PDB entry 6FR5 | X-ray diffraction, 1.37 A resolution | chains A and B

== Chain A ==
Molecule: TCR HA1.7 specific for FLU epitope PKYVKQNTLKLAT, alpha chain
Organism: Homo sapiens
Chain sequence (202 residues; numbered 1 to 203; 1 number in that range is skipped by the numbering (no residue carries it; nothing is unmodelled there); the number before each row is that of its first residue):
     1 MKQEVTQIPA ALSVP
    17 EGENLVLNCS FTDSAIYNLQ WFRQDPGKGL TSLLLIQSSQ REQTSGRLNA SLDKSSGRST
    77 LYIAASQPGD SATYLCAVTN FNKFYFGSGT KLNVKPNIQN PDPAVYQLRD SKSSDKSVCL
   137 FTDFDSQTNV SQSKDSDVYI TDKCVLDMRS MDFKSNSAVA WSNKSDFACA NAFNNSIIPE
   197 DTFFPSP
Cystine bridges: Cys-25/Cys-92, Cys-135/Cys-185

== Chain B ==
Molecule: TCR HA1.7 specific for FLU epitope PKYVKQNTLKLAT, beta chain
Organism: Homo sapiens
Chain sequence (244 residues; numbered 1 to 244; the number before each row is that of its first residue):
     1 MKAGVTQTPR YLIKTRGQQV TLSCSPISGH RSVSWYQQTP GQGLQFLFEY FSETQRNKGN
    61 FPGRFSGRQF SNSRSEMNVS TLELGDSALY LCASSFDSGN SPLHFGNGTR LTVTEDLNKV
   121 FPPEVAVFEP SEAEISHTQK ATLVCLATGF FPDHVELSWW VNGKEVHSGV CTDPQPLKEQ
   181 PALNDSRYSL SSRLRVSATF WQNPRNHFRC QVQFYGLSEN DEWTQDRAKP VTQIVSAEAW
   241 GRAD
Cystine bridges: Cys-24/Cys-92, Cys-145/Cys-210

== Chain A / chain B interface ==
Cross-chain cystine bridges: Cys-160(A)/Cys-171(B)
Residue-residue contacts (96; chain A residue first):
  Asn-34(A) with Ser-98(B), hydrogen bond (side chain-backbone); Gly-99(B), hydrogen bond (side chain-backbone)
  Gln-36(A) with Pro-102(B); Leu-103(B), hydrogen bond (side chain-backbone)
  Phe-38(A) with Leu-103(B); Phe-105(B), hydrophobic
  Gln-40(A) with Gln-38(B), hydrogen bond
  Pro-42(A) with Pro-174(B)
  Lys-44(A) with Asn-107(B), hydrogen bond
  Gly-45(A) with Leu-91(B); Gly-106(B); Asn-107(B)
  Leu-46(A) with Leu-44(B), hydrophobic; Phe-105(B)
  Ser-48(A) with Pro-102(B); Leu-103(B)
  Leu-51(A) with Asn-100(B); Ser-101(B); Pro-102(B)
  Gln-53(A) with Gly-99(B), hydrogen bond (side chain-backbone); Asn-100(B), hydrogen bond (side chain-backbone)
  Thr-95(A) with Ser-98(B)
  Asn-98(A) with Asn-57(B), hydrogen bond (backbone-side chain)
  Lys-99(A) with Lys-58(B), hydrogen bond (side chain-backbone); Gly-59(B); Asn-60(B)
  Phe-100(A) with Tyr-36(B); Phe-46(B), hydrophobic; Glu-49(B); Ser-98(B)
  Phe-102(A) with Tyr-36(B), hydrophobic; Leu-44(B), hydrophobic; Phe-105(B), hydrophobic
  Asp-118(A) with His-137(B), salt bridge; Thr-138(B)
  Tyr-122(A) with Ser-131(B); Ala-133(B); Glu-134(B); His-137(B); Thr-138(B)
  Gln-123(A) with Ser-131(B)
  Leu-124(A) with Phe-128(B); Glu-129(B); Thr-142(B); Val-144(B), hydrophobic
  Arg-125(A) with Phe-128(B); Glu-129(B), hydrogen bond (backbone-backbone); Pro-130(B); Arg-242(B)
  Ser-127(A) with Val-127(B); Phe-128(B)
  Ser-130(A) with Ala-126(B); Phe-128(B)
  Lys-132(A) with Phe-128(B); Thr-148(B)
  Val-134(A) with Phe-128(B), hydrophobic; Leu-146(B), hydrophobic
  Leu-136(A) with Thr-142(B)
  Thr-138(A) with Arg-195(B)
  Asp-139(A) with Thr-138(B); Arg-195(B), salt bridge
  Tyr-155(A) with Leu-177(B), hydrophobic; Glu-179(B), hydrogen bond (side chain-backbone)
  Ile-156(A) with Leu-177(B)
  Thr-157(A) with Asp-173(B); Leu-177(B); Ser-191(B), hydrogen bond; Arg-193(B), hydrogen bond
  Asp-158(A) with Arg-193(B), hydrogen bond (backbone-side chain)
  Cys-160(A) with Cys-171(B), disulfide; Thr-172(B); Arg-193(B)
  Val-161(A) with Cys-171(B), hydrogen bond (backbone-side chain)
  Leu-162(A) with Gly-169(B); Val-170(B); Cys-171(B), hydrophobic; Arg-195(B)
  Asp-163(A) with Ser-168(B); Gly-169(B), hydrogen bond (backbone-backbone)
  Met-164(A) with Lys-140(B); Ser-168(B); Arg-195(B); Val-196(B); Ser-197(B)
  Arg-165(A) with Ser-168(B), hydrogen bond (backbone-side chain)
  Phe-169(A) with Lys-140(B); Arg-195(B)
  Ser-171(A) with Arg-195(B), hydrogen bond
  Ser-173(A) with Arg-193(B), hydrogen bond
  Ala-174(A) with Arg-193(B)
  Val-175(A) with Ser-191(B); Arg-193(B)
  Trp-177(A) with Leu-146(B), hydrophobic; Ser-189(B)
  Phe-199(A) with His-137(B)
  Pro-201(A) with Ala-133(B), hydrophobic
Also at the interface, not in a pair above, chain A (51 interface residues in all): Tyr-33, Phe-97, Asp-126, Ser-129, Met-167
Also at the interface, not in a pair above, chain B (53 interface residues in all): Leu-89, Leu-143, Lys-178

== Summary ==
The interface between chain A and chain B involves 51 residues on one side and 53 on the other; the contacts
include 1 disulfide bond, 19 hydrogen bonds and 2 salt bridges. Polar contacts include Asp-118(A)/His-137(B),
Asp-139(A)/Arg-195(B) and Asn-34(A)/Ser-98(B).
Here chain A is TCR HA1.7 specific for FLU epitope PKYVKQNTLKLAT, alpha chain and chain B is TCR HA1.7
specific for FLU epitope PKYVKQNTLKLAT, beta chain, both from Homo sapiens. Entry 6FR5 (HA1.7 TCR Study of CDR
Loop Flexibility) was determined by X-ray diffraction together with 6EH4, 6EH5, 6EH8, 6EH9, 6FR3, 6FR4 and 3
further entries from the same study.
